Entry 7XUE (electron microscopy, 3.17 A resolution); this record covers chains G and H of the 8 polymer chains in the assembly.

# Chain G (and H)
Name: DNA-directed RNA polymerase subunit alpha
Source organism: Escherichia coli (strain K12)
Notes: EC 2.7.7.6; chain H of this document is another copy of the same molecule, construct and numbering; everything in this record applies to it too
UniProtKB: P0A7Z4 (RPOA_ECOLI); residue numbers follow UniProt; this construct covers 1-329
Chain sequence (329 residues; each row starts with the number of its first residue):
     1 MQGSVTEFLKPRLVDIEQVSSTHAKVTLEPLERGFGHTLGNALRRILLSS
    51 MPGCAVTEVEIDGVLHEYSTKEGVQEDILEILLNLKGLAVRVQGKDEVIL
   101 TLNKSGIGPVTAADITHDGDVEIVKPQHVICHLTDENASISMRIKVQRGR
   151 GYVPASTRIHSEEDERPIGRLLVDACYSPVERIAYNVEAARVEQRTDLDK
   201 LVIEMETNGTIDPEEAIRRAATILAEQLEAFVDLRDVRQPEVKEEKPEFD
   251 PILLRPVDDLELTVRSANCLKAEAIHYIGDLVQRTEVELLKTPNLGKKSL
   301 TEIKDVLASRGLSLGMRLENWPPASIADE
Not modelled in the structure: 1-6, 160-166, 235-329 (chain H: 1-3, 159-168, 233-329)

# Chain G / chain H interface
Residue-residue contacts (56):
  Glu7(G) - Arg150(H)
  Phe8(G) - Arg150(H)
  Phe8(G) - Gln227(H)
  Leu9(G) - Gln227(H)
  Lys10(G) - Glu226(H)
  Lys10(G) - Gln227(H)
  Pro11(G) - Gln227(H)
  Pro11(G) - Ala230(H)
  Pro11(G) - Phe231(H)  hydrophobic
  Arg12(G) - Ala230(H)
  Leu13(G) - Phe231(H)  hydrophobic
  Leu28(G) - Phe231(H)  hydrophobic
  Arg33(G) - Ser50(H)
  Gly34(G) - Arg45(H)  hydrogen bond (backbone-side chain)
  Phe35(G) - Ile46(H)  hydrophobic
  Phe35(G) - Ile223(H)  hydrophobic
  Phe35(G) - Gln227(H)
  His37(G) - Arg45(H)
  Thr38(G) - Ala42(H)
  Thr38(G) - Arg45(H)  hydrogen bond
  Leu39(G) - Leu224(H)  hydrophobic
  Leu39(G) - Leu228(H)  hydrophobic
  Ala42(G) - Thr38(H)
  Arg45(G) - Gly34(H)  hydrogen bond (side chain-backbone)
  Arg45(G) - His37(H)
  Arg45(G) - Thr38(H)
  Ser50(G) - Phe8(H)
  Pro52(G) - Val5(H)  hydrophobic
  Gly149(G) - Val5(H)
  Arg150(G) - Val5(H)  hydrogen bond (side chain-backbone)
  Arg150(G) - Glu7(H)
  Arg150(G) - Phe8(H)
  Arg150(G) - Glu32(H)  salt bridge
  Ile217(G) - Phe231(H)  hydrophobic
  Arg218(G) - Ala230(H)
  Arg218(G) - Phe231(H)
  Ala221(G) - Phe231(H)  hydrophobic
  Ala221(G) - Val232(H)
  Thr222(G) - Val232(H)
  Ile223(G) - Phe8(H)  hydrophobic
  Ile223(G) - Phe35(H)  hydrophobic
  Leu224(G) - Leu228(H)  hydrophobic
  Ala225(G) - Val232(H)  hydrophobic
  Glu226(G) - Lys10(H)
  Gln227(G) - Leu9(H)  hydrogen bond (side chain-backbone)
  Gln227(G) - Pro11(H)
  Gln227(G) - Phe35(H)
  Leu228(G) - Leu43(H)  hydrophobic
  Leu228(G) - Leu224(H)  hydrophobic
  Ala230(G) - Pro11(H)  hydrophobic
  Phe231(G) - Leu28(H)  hydrophobic
  Phe231(G) - Arg218(H)
  Phe231(G) - Ala221(H)  hydrophobic
  Val232(G) - Arg218(H)
  Val232(G) - Ala221(H)  hydrophobic
  Val232(G) - Thr222(H)
Other interface residues (no listed pair), chain G (37 interface residues in all): Asn41, Ile46, Arg148, Leu234
Other interface residues (no listed pair), chain H (36 interface residues in all): Thr6, Leu13, Leu39, Asn41, Ile217, Ala225, Glu229

# In short
Chain G and chain H form an interface of 37 and 36 residues respectively; the contacts include 5 hydrogen
bonds and 1 salt bridge. Polar pairs include Arg150(G)-Glu32(H), Gly34(G)-Arg45(H) and Thr38(G)-Arg45(H).
Both chains are DNA-directed RNA polymerase subunit alpha (Escherichia coli (strain K12)). Entry 7XUE (Cryo-EM
structure of HK022 putRNA-associated E.coli RNA polymerase elongation complex) was determined by electron
microscopy together with 7XUG and 7XUI from the same study.
